PDB entry 5MMM | electron microscopy, 3.40 A resolution | chains A and R of the 61 polymer chains in the assembly

Chain A:
Molecule: 23S ribosomal RNA
Source organism: Spinacia oleracea
Sequence (2810 nucleotides; row label = number of the first residue in the row):
     1 UUCAAACGAGGAAAGGCUUACGGUGGAUACCUAGGCACCCAGAGACGAGG
    51 AAGGGCGUAUUAAUCGACGAAAUGCUUCGGGGAGUUGAAAAUAAGCAGAG
   101 AUCCGGAGAUUCCCGAAUAGGUCAACCUUUCGAACUUCUGCUGAAUCCAU
   151 GGGCAGGCAAGAGACAACCUGGCGAACUGAAACAUCUUAGUAGCCAGAGG
   201 AAAAGAAAGCAAAAGCGAUUCCCGUAGUAGCGGCGAGCGAAAUGGGAGCA
   251 GCCUAAACCGUGAAAACGGGGUUGUGGGAGAGCAAUACAAGCGUCGUGCU
   301 GCUAGGCGAAUCAGUGGAGUGCGGAACCCUAGAUGGUGAAAGUCCAGUAG
   351 CCGAAAGCAUCACUAGCUUAUGCUCUGACCCGAGUAGCAUGGGGCACGUG
   401 GAAUCCCGUGUGAAUCAGCAAGGACCACCUUGCAAGGCUAAAUACUCCUG
   451 GGUGACCGAUAGCGAAGUAGUACCGUGAGGGAAGGGUGAAAAGAACCCCC
   501 AUCGGGGAGUGAAAUAGAACAUGAAACCGUAAGCUCUCAAGCAGUGGGAG
   551 GGGGACCAGACCCUGACCGCGUGCCUGUUGAAGAAUGAGCCGGCGACUCA
   601 UAGGCAGUGGCUUGGUUAAGGGAACCCACCGGAGCCGUAGCGAAAGCGAG
   651 UCUUCAUAGGGCAAUUGUCACUGCUUAUGGACCCGAACCUGGGUGAUCUA
   701 UCCAUGACCAGGAUGAAGCUUGGGUGAAACUAAGUGGAGGUCCGAACCGA
   751 CUGAUGUUGAAGAAUCAGCGGAUGAGUUGUGGUUAGGGGUGAAAUGCCAC
   801 UCGAACCCAGAGCUAGCUGGUUCUCCCCGAAAUGCGUUGAGGCGCAGCAG
   851 UUGACUGGACAUCUAGGGGUAAAGCACUGUUUCGGUGCGGGCCGCGAGAG
   901 CGGUACCAAAUCGAGGCAAACUCUGAAUACUAGAUAUGACCUCCAAAUAA
   951 CAGGGGUCAAGGUCGGCCAGUGAGACGAUGGGGGAUAAGCUUCAUCGUCG
  1001 AGAGGGAAACAGCCCGGAUCACCAGCUAAGGCCCCUAAAUGACCGCUCAG
  1051 UGAUAAAGGAGGUAGGGGUGCAGAGACAGCCAGGAGGUUUGCCUAGAAGC
  1101 AGCCACCCUUGAAAGAGUGCGUAAUAGCUCACUGAUCGAGCGCUCUUGCG
  1151 CCGAAGAUGAACGGGGCUAAGCGGUCUGCCGAAGCUGUGGGAUGUAAAAA
  1201 AACAUCGGUAGGGGAGCGUUCCGUGUUAGGGAGAAACGCGUGCGUGAGCC
  1251 GCGUUGGACGAAGCGGAAGCGAGAAUGUCGGCUUGAGUAACGCAAACAUU
  1301 GGUGAGAAUCCAAUGCCCCGAAAACCUAAGGGUUCCUCCGCAAGGUUCGU
  1351 CCACGGAGGGUGAGUCAGGGCCUAAGAUCAGGCCGAAAGGCGUAGUCGAU
  1401 GGACAACAGGUGAAUAUUCCUGUACUACCCCUUGUUGGUCCCGAGGGACG
  1451 GAGGAGGCUAGGUUAGCCGAAAGAUGGUUAUCGGUUCAAGGACGCAAGGU
  1501 GACCCUGUUUUUCAGGGUAAGAAGGGGUAGAGAAAAUGCCUCGAGCCAAU
  1551 GUUCGAGUACCAGGCGCUACGGCGCUGAAGUAACCGAUGCCAUACUCCCA
  1601 GGAAAAGCUCGAACGACCUUCAACAAAAGGGUACCUGUACCCGAAACCGA
  1651 CACAGGUAGGUAGGUAGAGAAUACCUAGGGGCGCGAGACAACUCUCUCUA
  1701 AGGAACUCGGCAAAAUAGCCCCGUAACUUCGGGAGAAGGGGUGCCCCCUC
  1751 ACAAAGGGGGUCGAAGUGACCAGGCCCGGGCGACUGUUUACCAAAAACAC
  1801 AGGUCUCCGCAAAGUCGUAAGACCAUGUAUGGGGGCUGACGCCUGCCCAG
  1851 UGCCGGAAGGUCAAGGAAGUUGGUGACCUGAUGACAGGGGAGCCGGCGAC
  1901 CGAAGCCCCGGUGAACGGCGGCCGUAACUAUAACGGUCCUAAGGUAGCGA
  1951 AAUUCCUUGUCGGGUAAGUUCCGACCCGCACGAAAGGCGUAACGAUCUGG
  2001 GCACUGUCUCGGAGAGAGGCUCGGUGAAAUAGACAUGUCUGUGAAGAUGC
  2051 GGACUACCUGCACCUGGACAGAAAGACCCUAUGAAGCUUUACUGUUCCCU
  2101 GGGAUUGGCUUUGGGCUUUUCCUGCGCAGCUUAGGUGGAAGGCGAAGAAG
  2151 GCCCCCUUCCGGGGGGGCCCGAGCCAUCAGUGAGAUACCACUCUGGAAGA
  2201 GCUAGAAUUCUAACCUUGUGUCAGGACCUACGGGCCAAGGGACAUUCUCA
  2251 GGUAGACAGUUUCUAUGGGGCGUAGGCCUCCCAAAAGGUAACGGAGGCGU
  2301 GCAAAGGUUUCCUCGGGCCGGACGGAGAUUGGCCCUCGAGUGCAAAGGCA
  2351 GAAGGGAGCUUGACUGCAAGACCCACCCGUCGAGCAGGGACGAAAGUCGG
  2401 CCUUAGUGAUCCGACGGUGCCGAGUGGAAGGGCCGUCGCUCAACGGAUAA
  2451 AAGUUACUCUAGGGAUAACAGGCUGAUCUUCCCCAAGAGUUCACAUCGAC
  2501 GGGAAGGUUUGGCACCUCGAUGUCGGCUCUUCGCCACCUGGGGCUGUAGU
  2551 AUGUUCCAAGGGUUGGGCUGUUCGCCCAUUAAAGCGGUACGUGAGCUGGG
  2601 UUCAGAACGUCGUGAGACAGUUCGGUCCAUAUCCGGUGUGGGCGUUAGAG
  2651 CAUUGAGAGGACCUUUCCCUAGUACGAGAGGACCGGGAAGGACGCACCUC
  2701 UGGUGUACCAGUUAUCGUGCCCACGGUAAACGCUGGGUAGCCAAGUGCGG
  2751 AGCGGAUAACUGCUGAAAGCAUCUAAGUAGUAAGCCCACCCCAAGAUGAG
  2801 UGCUCUCCUA
Unresolved in the structure: 1, 515, 896-900, 1751-1755
Ion coordination: Mg2+ site 1 near A9 (its only coordinating residue here); Mg2+ site 2 near G11 (its only coordinating residue here); Mg2+ site 3 near G15 (its only coordinating residue here); Mg2+ site 4 near U24 (its only coordinating residue here); Mg2+ site 5: C30, G1260; Mg2+ site 6 near A45 (its only coordinating residue here); Mg2+ site 7 near A52 (its only coordinating residue here); Mg2+ site 8 near A71 (its only coordinating residue here); Mg2+ site 9 near U118 (its only coordinating residue here); Mg2+ site 10 near C148 (its only coordinating residue here); Mg2+ site 11: A160, G161; Mg2+ site 12: C177, U2260; 227 more Mg2+ sites not listed

Chain R:
Protein: 50S ribosomal protein L20, chloroplastic
Source organism: Spinacia oleracea
UniProtKB: P28803 (RK20_SPIOL); numbering as in UniProt (aligned over 1-128)
Chain sequence (128 residues; row label = number of the first residue in the row):
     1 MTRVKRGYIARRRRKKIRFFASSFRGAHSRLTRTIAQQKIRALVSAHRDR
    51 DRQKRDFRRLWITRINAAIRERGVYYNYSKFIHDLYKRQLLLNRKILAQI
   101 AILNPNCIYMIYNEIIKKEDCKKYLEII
Unresolved in the structure: 1, 121-128

Chain A / chain R interface:
Residue-residue contacts (143):
  G16(A) - Arg25(R)  sugar contact
  C17(A) - Ser23(R)  phosphate contact
  C17(A) - Arg25(R)  sugar contact
  C17(A) - Gly26(R)  hydrogen bond to the phosphate
  C17(A) - Arg30(R)  salt bridge to the phosphate
  U18(A) - Ser22(R)  hydrogen bond to the phosphate
  U18(A) - Ser23(R)  hydrogen bond to the phosphate
  A27(A) - Arg11(R)  hydrogen bond to the sugar
  U28(A) - Lys5(R)  phosphate contact
  U28(A) - Gly7(R)  phosphate contact
  U28(A) - Tyr8(R)  sugar contact
  U28(A) - Arg11(R)  hydrogen bond to the sugar
  A29(A) - Lys5(R)  salt bridge to the phosphate
  A455(A) - Thr2(R)  hydrogen bond to the phosphate
  C456(A) - Thr2(R)  hydrogen bond to the phosphate
  C457(A) - Thr2(R)  phosphate contact
  C457(A) - Arg3(R)  hydrogen bond to the phosphate
  G458(A) - Arg3(R)  salt bridge to the phosphate
  G458(A) - Lys5(R)  phosphate contact
  A459(A) - Lys5(R)  salt bridge to the phosphate
  A461(A) - Arg3(R)  sugar contact
  A525(A) - Arg18(R)  hydrogen bond to the phosphate
  A526(A) - Arg18(R)  salt bridge to the phosphate
  C527(A) - Arg30(R)  phosphate contact
  C527(A) - Leu31(R)  phosphate contact
  C542(A) - Arg41(R)  hydrogen bond to the sugar
  A543(A) - Arg25(R)  sugar contact
  A543(A) - His28(R)  base contact
  A543(A) - Gln38(R)  phosphate contact
  A543(A) - Arg41(R)  salt bridge to the phosphate
  G544(A) - Phe24(R)  phosphate contact
  G544(A) - Arg25(R)  hydrogen bond to the phosphate
  G544(A) - Ala42(R)  sugar contact
  G544(A) - Ser45(R)  base contact
  U545(A) - Phe24(R)  phosphate contact
  U545(A) - Ser45(R)  sugar contact
  U545(A) - Ala46(R)  sugar contact
  U545(A) - Asp49(R)  hydrogen bond to the sugar
  G546(A) - Asp49(R)  sugar contact
  G546(A) - Gln53(R)  hydrogen bond to the phosphate
  G547(A) - Gln53(R)  phosphate contact
  G547(A) - Phe57(R)  sugar contact
  U564(A) - Ser23(R)  phosphate contact
  G569(A) - Asp49(R)  base contact
  G569(A) - Asp56(R)  sugar contact
  C570(A) - Arg48(R)  sugar contact
  C570(A) - Asp49(R)  base contact
  C570(A) - Arg52(R)  sugar contact
  G571(A) - Arg41(R)  sugar contact
  G571(A) - Arg48(R)  hydrogen bond to the sugar
  G573(A) - Gln37(R)  hydrogen bond to the sugar
  G573(A) - Arg41(R)  salt bridge to the phosphate
  C574(A) - Gln37(R)  sugar contact
  A588(A) - Arg33(R)  hydrogen bond to the base
  C590(A) - Leu31(R)  phosphate contact
  C590(A) - Arg33(R)  salt bridge to the phosphate
  C591(A) - Leu31(R)  phosphate contact
  C591(A) - Thr32(R)  hydrogen bond to the phosphate
  C591(A) - Arg33(R)  hydrogen bond to the phosphate
  G592(A) - Arg14(R)  salt bridge to the phosphate
  G592(A) - Thr32(R)  phosphate contact
  G593(A) - Arg6(R)  salt bridge to the phosphate
  G593(A) - Arg14(R)  salt bridge to the phosphate
  C594(A) - Lys5(R)  phosphate contact
  C594(A) - Arg6(R)  salt bridge to the phosphate
  G595(A) - Arg6(R)  hydrogen bond to the base
  G1004(A) - Arg55(R)  hydrogen bond to the phosphate
  G1005(A) - Arg55(R)  salt bridge to the phosphate
  A1021(A) - His47(R)  phosphate contact
  A1021(A) - Arg50(R)  salt bridge to the phosphate
  C1022(A) - Arg50(R)  phosphate contact
  C1022(A) - Lys54(R)  salt bridge to the phosphate
  C1023(A) - Gln53(R)  phosphate contact
  C1023(A) - Lys54(R)  salt bridge to the phosphate
  C1023(A) - Phe57(R)  base contact
  C1023(A) - Trp61(R)  sugar contact
  C1023(A) - Lys95(R)  hydrogen bond to the sugar
  A1024(A) - Trp61(R)  phosphate contact
  A1024(A) - Asn93(R)  hydrogen bond to the sugar
  G1025(A) - Arg58(R)  salt bridge to the phosphate
  G1025(A) - Tyr86(R)  hydrogen bond to the phosphate
  G1025(A) - Asn93(R)  phosphate contact
  G1025(A) - Arg94(R)  salt bridge to the phosphate
  C1026(A) - Arg58(R)  salt bridge to the phosphate
  C1026(A) - Tyr86(R)  hydrogen bond to the phosphate
  C1026(A) - Arg94(R)  salt bridge to the phosphate
  U1036(A) - Arg59(R)  hydrogen bond to the sugar
  A1037(A) - Arg59(R)  hydrogen bond to the sugar
  A1037(A) - Thr63(R)  sugar contact
  A1038(A) - Ile62(R)  sugar contact
  A1038(A) - Thr63(R)  phosphate contact
  A1038(A) - Asn66(R)  hydrogen bond to the phosphate
  A1039(A) - Asn66(R)  hydrogen bond to the phosphate
  A1039(A) - Arg70(R)  salt bridge to the phosphate
  A1039(A) - Asn77(R)  phosphate contact
  A1039(A) - Tyr78(R)  hydrogen bond to the phosphate
  A1039(A) - Ser79(R)  hydrogen bond to the phosphate
  U1040(A) - Arg70(R)  salt bridge to the phosphate
  G1178(A) - Ser79(R)  hydrogen bond to the sugar
  G1178(A) - His83(R)  sugar contact
  C1179(A) - Tyr78(R)  phosphate contact
  C1179(A) - Ser79(R)  sugar contact
  C1179(A) - Ile82(R)  sugar contact
  C1180(A) - Arg58(R)  salt bridge to the phosphate
  C1180(A) - Ile62(R)  sugar contact
  C1180(A) - Tyr78(R)  hydrogen bond to the phosphate
  C1180(A) - Arg94(R)  salt bridge to the phosphate
  G1181(A) - Arg58(R)  salt bridge to the phosphate
  A1182(A) - Arg55(R)  phosphate contact
  A1183(A) - Arg55(R)  salt bridge to the phosphate
  G1218(A) - Ile9(R)  sugar contact
  U1219(A) - Val4(R)  sugar contact
  U1219(A) - Tyr8(R)  phosphate contact
  U1220(A) - Thr2(R)  sugar contact
  U1220(A) - Arg3(R)  sugar contact
  U1220(A) - Val4(R)  sugar contact
  U1220(A) - Tyr8(R)  hydrogen bond to the phosphate
  C1221(A) - Thr2(R)  sugar contact
  A1236(A) - Tyr8(R)  phosphate contact
  A1236(A) - Arg12(R)  salt bridge to the phosphate
  C1237(A) - Tyr8(R)  phosphate contact
  C1237(A) - Arg11(R)  salt bridge to the phosphate
  C1237(A) - Arg12(R)  salt bridge to the phosphate
  G1238(A) - Lys15(R)  salt bridge to the phosphate
  C1239(A) - Lys15(R)  salt bridge to the phosphate
  G1240(A) - Phe19(R)  phosphate contact
  A1247(A) - Lys16(R)  salt bridge to the phosphate
  G1248(A) - Lys16(R)  hydrogen bond to the base
  A1268(A) - Thr2(R)  phosphate contact
  G1269(A) - Thr2(R)  hydrogen bond to the phosphate
  G1269(A) - Arg3(R)  hydrogen bond to the base
  G1269(A) - Val4(R)  hydrogen bond to the sugar
  A1272(A) - Arg6(R)  salt bridge to the phosphate
  A1272(A) - Ala10(R)  phosphate contact
  A1272(A) - Arg13(R)  salt bridge to the phosphate
  G1273(A) - Arg13(R)  salt bridge to the phosphate
  G1273(A) - Arg14(R)  salt bridge to the phosphate
  G1273(A) - Arg33(R)  sugar contact
  G1273(A) - Gln37(R)  base contact
  A2033(A) - Ala27(R)  phosphate contact
  A2033(A) - His28(R)  sugar contact
  C2034(A) - Ala27(R)  phosphate contact
  A2035(A) - Arg25(R)  hydrogen bond to the base
Other interface residues (no listed pair), chain A (78 interface residues in all): U19, A524, G1244, C1270, G1271, A1274, G2032
Other interface residues (no listed pair), chain R (65 interface residues in all): Ser29, Thr34, Ala36, Asp51, Lys80

Summary:
Chain A and chain R form an interface of 78 and 65 residues respectively, with 38 hydrogen bonds and 36 salt
bridges. Polar pairs include A588(A)-Arg33(R), G595(A)-Arg6(R) and G1248(A)-Lys16(R). C30(A) and G1260(A) form
the Mg2+ site 5. A160(A) and G161(A) coordinate Mg2+ site 11.
Here chain A is 23S ribosomal RNA and chain R is 50S ribosomal protein L20, chloroplastic, both from Spinacia
oleracea. Entry 5MMM (Structure of the 70S chloroplast ribosome) was determined by electron microscopy (same
publication as 5MMI and 5MMJ).
